Entry 6CUE (electron microscopy, 4.00 A resolution); this record covers chains c and r of the 24 polymer chains in the assembly.

== Chain c ==
Molecule: Envelope glycoprotein gp120
Organism: Human immunodeficiency virus 1
Reference sequence: Q2N0S6 (Q2N0S6_9HIV1); the construct lacks a stretch of the UniProt sequence and is renumbered around it, so the offset changes along the chain: 31-141 = UniProt 30-140; 150-185 = UniProt 141-176; 187-309 = UniProt 186-308; 312-321 = UniProt 309-318; 2 more segments
Chain sequence (473 residues; each row starts with the number of its first residue; note: 12 numbers in that range are skipped by the numbering (no residue carries them; nothing is unmodelled there); a row labelled like 185A-185I holds insertion residues (185A, then the next letters in order)):
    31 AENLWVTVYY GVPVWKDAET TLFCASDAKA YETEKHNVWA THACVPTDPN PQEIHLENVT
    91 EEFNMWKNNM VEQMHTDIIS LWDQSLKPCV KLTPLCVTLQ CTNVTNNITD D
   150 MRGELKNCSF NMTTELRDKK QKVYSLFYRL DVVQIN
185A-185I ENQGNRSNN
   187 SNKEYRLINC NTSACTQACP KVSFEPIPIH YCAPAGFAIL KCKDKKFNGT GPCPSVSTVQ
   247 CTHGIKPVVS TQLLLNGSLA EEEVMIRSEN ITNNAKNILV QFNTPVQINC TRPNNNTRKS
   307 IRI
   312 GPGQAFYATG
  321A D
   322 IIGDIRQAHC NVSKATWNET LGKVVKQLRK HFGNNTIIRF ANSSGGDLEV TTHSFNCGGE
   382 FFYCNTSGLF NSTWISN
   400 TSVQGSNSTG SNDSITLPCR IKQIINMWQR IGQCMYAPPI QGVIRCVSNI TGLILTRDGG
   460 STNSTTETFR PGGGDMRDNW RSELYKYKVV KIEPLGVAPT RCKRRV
Disordered / not traced: 185A-185I, 400-410
Cystine bridges: Cys54-Cys74, Cys119-Cys205, Cys126-Cys196, Cys131-Cys157, Cys201-Cys433, Cys218-Cys247, Cys228-Cys239, Cys296-Cys331, Cys378-Cys445, Cys385-Cys418
Covalent attachments: N-acetylglucosamine (NAG) linked to Asn133, Asn156, Asn160, Asn197, Asn234, Asn262, Asn295, Asn301, Asn363, Asn386, Asn448; glycan linked to Asn137, Asn276, Asn332
Sequence notes: conflict Cys201 (Ile200 in Q2N0S6), Asn332 (Thr330 in Q2N0S6), Cys433 (Ala430 in Q2N0S6), Cys501 (Ala498 in Q2N0S6)
Reported in the primary citation:
  - mutagenesis - S241N: decreased binding to vFP16.02
  - mutagenesis - S241N: decreased binding to vFP20.01
  - post-translational modification sites: Asn88, Asn295, Asn448 (citing earlier work)

== Chain r ==
Molecule: VRC03 light chain
Organism: Homo sapiens
Chain sequence (102 residues; each row starts with the number of its first residue; note: 5 numbers in that range are skipped by the numbering (no residue carries them; nothing is unmodelled there)):
     1 EIVLTQSPGI LSLSPGETAT LFCKASQ
    29 GGNAMTWYQK RRGQVPRLLI YDTSRRASGV PDRFVGSGSG TDFFLTINKL DREDFAVYYC
    89 QQF
    96 EFFGLGSELE VH
Cystine bridges: Cys23-Cys88

== Chain c / chain r interface ==
Contacting residue pairs - 10 pairs, chain c then chain r:
  Thr278(c) - Asn31(r)
  Thr278(c) - Phe91(r)
  Asn279(c) - Phe91(r)
  Gly458(c) - Glu96(r)
  Gly459(c) - Glu1(r)
  Ser460(c) - Glu1(r)
  Ser460(c) - Phe97(r)
  Thr461(c) - Glu1(r)  hydrogen bond (backbone-side chain)
  Asn462(c) - Glu1(r)  hydrogen bond (backbone-side chain)
  Ser463(c) - Glu1(r)  hydrogen bond (backbone-side chain)
Also at the interface, not in a pair above, chain c (9 interface residues in all): Asn276

== In short ==
Chain c and chain r form an interface of 9 and 5 residues respectively; the contacts include 3 hydrogen bonds.
Polar pairs include Thr461(c)-Glu1(r), Asn462(c)-Glu1(r) and Ser463(c)-Glu1(r). The paper reports that S241N
of chain c reduces binding to vFP16.02; modification sites Asn88(c), Asn295(c) and Asn448(c).
Chain c is Envelope glycoprotein gp120 (Human immunodeficiency virus 1) and chain r is VRC03 light chain (Homo
sapiens); the structure, Cryo-EM structure at 4.0 A resolution of vaccine-elicited antibody vFP7.04 in complex
with HIV-1 Env BG505 ..., was determined by electron microscopy (same publication as 6CUF).
